3ICS - chains A and B; structure by X-ray diffraction, 1.94 A resolution.

Chain A (and B):
Molecule: Coenzyme A-Disulfide Reductase
Source organism: Bacillus anthracis
Notes: chain B of this document is another copy of the same molecule, construct and numbering; everything in this record applies to it too
UniProtKB: Q81UT5 (Q81UT5_BACAN); residues 2-554 here = UniProt positions 2-554
Amino-acid sequence (588 residues; each row starts with the number of its first residue; numbers below 1 keep their minus sign (Mse-33 is residue -33)):
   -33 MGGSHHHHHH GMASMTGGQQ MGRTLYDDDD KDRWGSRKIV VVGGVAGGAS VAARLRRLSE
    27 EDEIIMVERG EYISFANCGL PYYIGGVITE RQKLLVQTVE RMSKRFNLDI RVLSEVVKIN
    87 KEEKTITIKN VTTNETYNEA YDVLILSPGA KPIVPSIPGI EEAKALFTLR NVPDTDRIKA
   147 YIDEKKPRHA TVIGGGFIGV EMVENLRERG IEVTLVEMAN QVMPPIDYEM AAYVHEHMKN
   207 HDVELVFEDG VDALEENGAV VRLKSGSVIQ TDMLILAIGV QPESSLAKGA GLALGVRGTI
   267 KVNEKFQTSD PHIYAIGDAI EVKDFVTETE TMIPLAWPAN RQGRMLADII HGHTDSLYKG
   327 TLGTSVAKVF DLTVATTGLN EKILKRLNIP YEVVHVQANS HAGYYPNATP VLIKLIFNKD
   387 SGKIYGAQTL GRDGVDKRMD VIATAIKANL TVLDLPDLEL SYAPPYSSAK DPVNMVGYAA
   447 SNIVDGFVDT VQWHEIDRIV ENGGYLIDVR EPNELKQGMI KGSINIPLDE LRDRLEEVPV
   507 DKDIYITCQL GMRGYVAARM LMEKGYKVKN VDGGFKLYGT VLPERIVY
Disordered / not traced: -33 to -1 (chain B: -33 to 0)
Construct notes: expression tag (-33 to 1)
Modified residues: Mse-33, Mse-22, Mse-19, Mse-13 (selenomethionine); Mse32, Mse68, Mse168, Mse184, Mse189, Mse196, Mse204, Mse239, Mse298, Mse311, Mse405, Mse441, Mse485, Mse518, Mse526, Mse528 (selenomethionine; parent Met)
Ligand contacts:
  - coenzyme A (COA), molecule 1: Val11, Ala12, Ala15, Ser16, Ala19, Arg20, Arg23, Ser40, Phe41, Ala42, Asn43, Cys44, Val62, Gln63, Mse68, Phe72, Ala302, Asn306, Arg310
  - coenzyme A (COA), molecule 2: His361, Val362, Gln363, Tyr370, Tyr428, Ala435, Lys436, Mse441, Tyr444, Ala445, Asn448, Leu516, Gly517, Mse518, Tyr521
  - FAD (flavin-adenine dinucleotide), molecule 1: Val8, Gly9, Gly10, Val11, Ala12, Gly13, Gly14, Val33, Glu34, Arg35, Gly36, Phe41, Asn43, Cys44, Pro47, Ser80, Glu81, Val82, Ser113, Pro114, Gly115, Leu135, Arg136, Ile164, Glu167, Leu252, Ile282, Gly283, Asp284, Pro300, Leu301, Ala302, Trp303, Ala305
  - FAD, molecule 2: Tyr428, Ala429, Pro430

Chain A / chain B interface:
Contacting residue pairs (154; chain A residue first):
  Arg20(A) with Asn448(B), hydrogen bond; Phe453(B); Tyr521(B), hydrogen bond
  Arg22(A) with Arg498(B)
  Arg23(A) with Tyr521(B); Arg525(B), hydrogen bond (backbone-side chain)
  Leu24(A) with Phe453(B), hydrophobic; Glu529(B)
  Glu26(A) with Arg498(B), salt bridge; Mse526(B); Glu529(B); Lys530(B)
  Ala42(A) with Tyr370(B), hydrophobic
  Cys44(A) with Tyr370(B); Tyr428(B), hydrophobic; Pro430(B)
  Gly45(A) with Tyr370(B)
  Tyr48(A) with Tyr371(B), hydrophobic
  Val53(A) with Tyr371(B), hydrophobic; Pro372(B)
  Ile54(A) with Tyr370(B)
  Lys59(A) with Gly369(B); Tyr370(B)
  Lys70(A) with Asp495(B), hydrogen bond (side chain-backbone); Glu496(B); Arg498(B), hydrogen bond (backbone-side chain); Asp499(B), salt bridge
  Arg71(A) with Leu494(B); Asp495(B), salt bridge; Arg498(B), hydrogen bond (backbone-side chain); Arg519(B)
  Phe72(A) with Arg498(B); Val522(B), hydrophobic
  Asn73(A) with Arg498(B)
  Ala302(A) with Tyr428(B), hydrophobic
  Trp303(A) with Pro422(B); Asp423(B); Leu424(B), hydrogen bond (side chain-backbone); Glu425(B); Ala435(B); Asn440(B), hydrogen bond
  Asn306(A) with Ala435(B)
  Arg307(A) with Pro422(B); Asp423(B), salt bridge; Tyr444(B), hydrogen bond
  Arg310(A) with Tyr444(B)
  His319(A) with Phe453(B)
  Lys325(A) with Asp423(B)
  Thr327(A) with Glu425(B)
  Leu328(A) with Glu425(B), hydrogen bond (backbone-side chain)
  Gly329(A) with Glu425(B), hydrogen bond (backbone-side chain)
  Thr330(A) with Glu425(B), hydrogen bond (side chain-backbone); Leu426(B); Ser427(B)
  Val332(A) with Ser427(B); Tyr428(B); Ala429(B); Tyr432(B), hydrophobic
  Ala333(A) with Tyr432(B)
  Lys334(A) with Tyr371(B); Tyr432(B)
  Thr339(A) with Tyr432(B), hydrogen bond
  Tyr370(A) with Ala42(B), hydrophobic; Cys44(B); Gly45(B); Ile54(B); Lys59(B)
  Tyr371(A) with Tyr48(B), hydrophobic; Val53(B), hydrophobic; Lys334(B)
  Pro372(A) with Val53(B)
  Asp402(A) with Lys403(B), salt bridge; Tyr432(B)
  Lys403(A) with Asp402(B), salt bridge; Lys403(B); Asp406(B)
  Mse405(A) with Ser427(B)
  Asp406(A) with Lys403(B); Val407(B); Leu426(B); Ser427(B), hydrogen bond
  Val407(A) with Asp406(B); Thr410(B)
  Ala409(A) with Glu425(B)
  Thr410(A) with Val407(B); Thr410(B); Leu424(B); Leu426(B)
  Lys413(A) with Asp423(B), salt bridge
  Ala414(A) with Ala414(B), hydrophobic; Leu416(B), hydrophobic
  Leu416(A) with Ala414(B), hydrophobic
  Pro422(A) with Trp303(B); Arg307(B)
  Asp423(A) with Trp303(B); Arg307(B), salt bridge; Lys325(B); Lys413(B), salt bridge
  Leu424(A) with Trp303(B), hydrogen bond (backbone-side chain); Thr410(B)
  Glu425(A) with Trp303(B); Thr327(B); Leu328(B), hydrogen bond (side chain-backbone); Gly329(B), hydrogen bond (side chain-backbone); Thr330(B), hydrogen bond (backbone-side chain); Ala409(B)
  Leu426(A) with Thr330(B); Asp406(B); Thr410(B)
  Ser427(A) with Thr330(B); Val332(B); Mse405(B); Asp406(B), hydrogen bond
  Tyr428(A) with Cys44(B); Ala302(B), hydrophobic; Val332(B)
  Ala429(A) with Val332(B)
  Pro430(A) with Cys44(B)
  Tyr432(A) with Val332(B), hydrophobic; Ala333(B); Lys334(B); Leu338(B); Thr339(B), hydrogen bond; Asp402(B)
  Ala435(A) with Trp303(B); Asn306(B)
  Asn440(A) with Trp303(B), hydrogen bond
  Tyr444(A) with Arg307(B), hydrogen bond; Arg310(B)
  Asn448(A) with Arg20(B), hydrogen bond; Arg310(B), hydrogen bond
  Asp451(A) with His319(B), hydrogen bond (backbone-side chain)
  Phe453(A) with Arg20(B); Leu24(B), hydrophobic; His319(B)
  Leu494(A) with Arg71(B)
  Asp495(A) with Lys70(B); Arg71(B), salt bridge
  Arg498(A) with Arg22(B); Glu26(B), salt bridge; Lys70(B), hydrogen bond (side chain-backbone); Arg71(B), hydrogen bond (side chain-backbone); Asn73(B)
  Asp499(A) with Lys70(B), salt bridge
  Arg519(A) with Arg71(B)
  Tyr521(A) with Arg20(B), hydrogen bond; Arg23(B)
  Val522(A) with Phe72(B), hydrophobic
  Arg525(A) with Arg23(B), hydrogen bond (side chain-backbone); Leu24(B), hydrogen bond (side chain-backbone)
  Mse526(A) with Glu26(B)
  Glu529(A) with Leu24(B); Glu26(B)
  Lys530(A) with Glu26(B), salt bridge
Also at the interface, not in a pair above, chain A (84 interface residues in all): Ser25, Glu27, Val62, Arg67, Pro304, Mse311, Gly326, Leu338, Gly369, Ala411, Pro431, Lys436, Mse518
Also at the interface, not in a pair above, chain B (86 interface residues in all): Ser16, Ser25, Val62, Arg67, Pro304, Mse311, Gly318, Gly326, Ser331, Ala411, Pro431, Lys436, Mse518

In short:
Chain A and chain B form an interface of 84 and 86 residues respectively; the contacts include 30 hydrogen
bonds and 13 salt bridges. Polar pairs include Glu26(A)-Arg498(B), Lys70(A)-Asp499(B) and Arg71(A)-Asp495(B).
Bound to chain A: flavin-adenine dinucleotide and coenzyme A.
Both chains are Coenzyme A-Disulfide Reductase (Bacillus anthracis). Entry 3ICS (Crystal structure of
partially reduced Bacillus anthracis CoADR-RHD) was determined by X-ray diffraction (same publication as 3ICR
and 3ICT).
